Entry 7S02 (X-ray diffraction, 2.34 A resolution); this record covers chains A and B of the 3 polymer chains in the assembly.

Chain A:
Name: Fem-3 mRNA-binding factor 2
From: Caenorhabditis elegans
Reference sequence: Q09312 (FBF2_CAEEL); residues 164-575 here = UniProt positions 164-575
Chain sequence (413 residues; numbered 163 to 575; the number before each row is that of its first residue):
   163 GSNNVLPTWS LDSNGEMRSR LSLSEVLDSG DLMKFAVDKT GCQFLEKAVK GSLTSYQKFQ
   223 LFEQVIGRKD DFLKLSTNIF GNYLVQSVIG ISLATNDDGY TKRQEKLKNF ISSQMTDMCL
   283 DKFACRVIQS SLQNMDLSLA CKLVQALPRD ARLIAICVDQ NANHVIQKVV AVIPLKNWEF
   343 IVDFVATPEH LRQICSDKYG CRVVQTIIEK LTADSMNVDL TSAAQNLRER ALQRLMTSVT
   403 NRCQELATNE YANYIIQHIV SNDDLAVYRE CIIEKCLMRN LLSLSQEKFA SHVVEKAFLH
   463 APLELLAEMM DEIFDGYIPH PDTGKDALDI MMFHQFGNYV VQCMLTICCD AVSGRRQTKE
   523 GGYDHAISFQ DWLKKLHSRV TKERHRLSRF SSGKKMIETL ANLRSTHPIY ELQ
Unresolved in the structure: 163-166, 176-178, 523-524, 569-575
Construct notes: expression tag (163)
UniProt features mapped onto this chain:
  - site: Tyr479 (Interacts with lst-1)
  - mutagenesis: Arg288 (R288A: Reduces RNA binding affinity; R288F/Y: Broadens binding specificity at specific nucleotide positions in the RNA target ...), Cys363 (C363A: Increases binding affinity for 8 nt target RNA by comparison with 9 nt target; when associated with only Y-364, or with Y-364 and A- or S-367 ...), Arg364 (R364Y: Abolishes binding affinity for both 8 and 9 nt target RNAs ...), Gln367 (Q367A/S: Increases binding specificity for 8 nt RNA target when associated with A- or S-363 and Y-364), Leu444 (L444A: Does not affect binding to lst-1), Gln448 (Q448G: Slightly reduces binding to lst-1), His454 (H454A: Reduces binding affinity to 9 nt target RNA; H454Y/F/W/N/R: Switches nucleotide specificity at positions +2 and +3 in the RNA target), Tyr479 to Thr485 (Abrogates binding to lst-1), Tyr479 (Y479A: Reduces thermal stability and disrupts interaction with lst-1; Y479G/A/V/Q/F/R: Abrogates binding to lst-1), Ile480 (I480A: Does not affect binding to lst-1), Pro481 (P481A: Does not affect binding to lst-1), His482 (H482A: Does not affect binding to lst-1), 4 further mutagenesis entries in UniProt

Chain B:
Molecule: Fbe RNA
Sequence (9 nucleotides; row label = number of the first residue in the row):
     1 UGUACUAUA

Chain A / chain B interface:
Contacting residue pairs - 42 pairs, chain A then chain B:
  Ile241(A) - U8(B)  base contact
  Asn244(A) - U8(B)  hydrogen bond to the base
  Tyr245(A) - U8(B)  hydrogen bond to the base
  Tyr245(A) - A9(B)  phosphate contact
  Gln248(A) - U8(B)  hydrogen bond to the base
  Phe285(A) - U8(B)  base contact
  Cys287(A) - A7(B)  base contact
  Arg288(A) - A7(B)  hydrogen bond to the base
  Arg288(A) - U8(B)  base contact
  Gln291(A) - A7(B)  hydrogen bond to the base
  Gln322(A) - U6(B)  hydrogen bond to the phosphate
  Gln322(A) - A7(B)  sugar contact
  Asn323(A) - A7(B)  hydrogen bond to the sugar
  His326(A) - A7(B)  stacking on the base
  Lys360(A) - A4(B)  hydrogen bond to the phosphate
  Lys360(A) - C5(B)  salt bridge to the phosphate
  Tyr361(A) - C5(B)  phosphate contact
  Tyr361(A) - U6(B)  phosphate contact
  Arg364(A) - A4(B)  base contact
  Arg364(A) - C5(B)  hydrogen bond to the sugar
  Glu412(A) - U3(B)  base contact
  Tyr413(A) - A4(B)  sugar contact
  Asn415(A) - U3(B)  hydrogen bond to the base
  Tyr416(A) - U3(B)  hydrogen bond to the base
  Tyr416(A) - A4(B)  stacking on the base
  Gln419(A) - U3(B)  hydrogen bond to the base
  Lys450(A) - G2(B)  hydrogen bond to the sugar
  Lys450(A) - U3(B)  salt bridge to the phosphate
  Phe451(A) - U3(B)  base contact
  Ser453(A) - G2(B)  hydrogen bond to the base
  His454(A) - G2(B)  hydrogen bond to the base
  His454(A) - U3(B)  stacking on the base
  Glu457(A) - G2(B)  hydrogen bond to the base
  Gln497(A) - U1(B)  base contact
  Phe498(A) - G2(B)  sugar contact
  Asn500(A) - U1(B)  hydrogen bond to the base
  Tyr501(A) - U1(B)  hydrogen bond to the base
  Tyr501(A) - G2(B)  stacking on the base
  Gln504(A) - U1(B)  hydrogen bond to the base
  Ser553(A) - U1(B)  hydrogen bond to the phosphate
  Ser554(A) - U1(B)  base contact
  Lys557(A) - U1(B)  hydrogen bond to the base
Interface residues without a listed pair, chain A (33 interface residues in all): Lys284

Summary:
33 residues of chain A and 9 residues of chain B are in contact, with 21 hydrogen bonds, 2 salt bridges and 4
aromatic stacking contacts. Among the polar pairs are Asn244(A)-U8(B), Tyr245(A)-U8(B) and Gln248(A)-U8(B).
UniProt lists 15 mutagenesis sites on chain A.
Here chain A is Fem-3 mRNA-binding factor 2 (Caenorhabditis elegans) and chain B is Fbe RNA. Entry 7S02
(Crystal structure of FBF-2 in complex with LST-1 site A peptide and FBE RNA) was determined by X-ray
diffraction (same publication as 7RZZ).
